PDB entry 6ZW0 | X-ray diffraction, 3.05 A resolution | chains A and D of the 4 polymer chains in the assembly

[Chain A]
Molecule: Connectase MJ0548
Source organism: Methanocaldococcus jannaschii
UniProt: Q57968 (Y548_METJA); residues 1-292 here correspond to UniProt positions 2-293 (UniProt number = residue number + 1)
Sequence (300 residues; numbered 1 to 300; the number before each row is that of its first residue):
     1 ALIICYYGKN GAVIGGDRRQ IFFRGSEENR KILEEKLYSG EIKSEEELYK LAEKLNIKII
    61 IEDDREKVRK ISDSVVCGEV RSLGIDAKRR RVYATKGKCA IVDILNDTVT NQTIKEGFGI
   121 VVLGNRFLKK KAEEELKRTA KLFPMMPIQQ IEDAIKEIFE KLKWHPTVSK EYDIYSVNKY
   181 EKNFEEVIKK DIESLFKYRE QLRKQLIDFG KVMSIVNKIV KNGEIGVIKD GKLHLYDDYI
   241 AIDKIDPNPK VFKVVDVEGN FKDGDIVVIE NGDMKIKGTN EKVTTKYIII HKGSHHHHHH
Unresolved in the structure: 300
Differences from the reference sequence: engineered mutation Ala-1 (Ser2 in Q57968); expression tag (293-300)
Residues lining bound ligands: QRE (2-[3,6-bis(oxidanyl)-9H-xanthen-9-yl]-5-[(6-oxidanyl-6-oxidanylidene-hexyl)carbamothioylamino]benzoic acid): Arg-81, Leu-83, Ala-87, Arg-89, Leu-195, Tyr-198, Arg-199, Leu-202

[Chain D]
Molecule: Tetrahydromethanopterin S-methyltransferase subunit A
Notes: EC 2.1.1.86
UniProt: Q58261 (MTRA_METJA); residues 1-30 here correspond to UniProt positions 140-169 (UniProt number = residue number + 139)
Sequence (30 residues; numbered 1 to 30; the number before each row is that of its first residue):
     1 EDIGKITQAI KECLSKDPGA IDEDPFIIEL
Unresolved in the structure: 1-4

[Chain A / chain D interface]
Contacting residue pairs - 7 pairs, chain A then chain D:
  Phe-22(A) / Lys-5(D)
  Arg-24(A) / Gln-8(D)  hydrogen bond
  Arg-24(A) / Ala-9(D)
  Arg-24(A) / Glu-12(D)  salt bridge
  Lys-58(A) / Gln-8(D)  hydrogen bond
  Ile-60(A) / Lys-5(D)
  Glu-62(A) / Lys-5(D)  salt bridge
Other interface residues (no listed pair), chain D (5 interface residues in all): Cys-13

[Summary]
Chain A and chain D each contribute 5 residues to their interface; the contacts include 2 hydrogen bonds and 2
salt bridges. Among the polar pairs are Arg-24(A)/Glu-12(D), Glu-62(A)/Lys-5(D) and Arg-24(A)/Gln-8(D). Chain
A binds compound QRE.
Chain A is Connectase MJ0548 (Methanocaldococcus jannaschii) and chain D is Tetrahydromethanopterin
S-methyltransferase subunit A; the structure, Connectase MJ0548 from Methanocaldococcus jannaschii in complex
with an MtrA-derived peptide, was determined by X-ray diffraction.
